PDB entry 1LII | X-ray diffraction, 1.73 A resolution | chain A

== Chain A ==
Name: adenosine kinase
From: Toxoplasma gondii
Notes: EC 2.7.1.20
Reference sequence: Q9TVW2 (ADK_TOXGO); residues 1-363 here = UniProt positions 1-363
Sequence (363 residues; numbered 1 to 363; the number before each row is that of its first residue):
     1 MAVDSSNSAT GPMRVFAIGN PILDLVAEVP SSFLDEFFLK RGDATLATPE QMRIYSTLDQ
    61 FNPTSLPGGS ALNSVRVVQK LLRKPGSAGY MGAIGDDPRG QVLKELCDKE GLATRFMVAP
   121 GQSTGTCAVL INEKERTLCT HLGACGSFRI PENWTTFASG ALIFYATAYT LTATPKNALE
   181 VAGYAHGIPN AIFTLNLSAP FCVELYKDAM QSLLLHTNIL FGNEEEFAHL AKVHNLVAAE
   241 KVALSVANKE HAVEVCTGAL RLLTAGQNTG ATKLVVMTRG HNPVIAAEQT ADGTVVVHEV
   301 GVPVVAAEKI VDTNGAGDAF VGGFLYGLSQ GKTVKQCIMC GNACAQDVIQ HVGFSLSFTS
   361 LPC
Disordered / not traced: 1-10, 239-240, 255-269, 359-363
Sequence notes: conflict Thr-126 (Val in Q9TVW2), Ile-150 (Leu in Q9TVW2), Asn-153 (Asp in Q9TVW2), Val-242 (Thr in Q9TVW2), Val-246 (Thr in Q9TVW2), Gly-327 (Ala in Q9TVW2)
Residues lining bound ligands:
  - AMP-PCP (ACP; phosphomethylphosphonic acid adenylate ester): Arg-136, Leu-138, Asn-223, Thr-278, Arg-279, Gly-280, His-281, Val-284, Val-302, Pro-303, Val-305, Ile-310, Thr-313, Asn-314, Gly-315, Ala-316, Gly-317, Asp-318, Phe-320, Asn-342, Ala-345, Gln-346, Ile-349
  - adenosine (ADN): Asn-20, Ile-22, Asp-24, Leu-46, Gly-68, Gly-69, Ser-70, Asn-73, Cys-127, Leu-138, Thr-140, Leu-142, Tyr-169, Asn-314, Gly-315, Asp-318
Swiss-Prot annotation at these positions:
  - active site: Asp-318
  - binding site (Mg(2+)): Ala-185, Ile-188, Ala-191

== Overview ==
Bound to chain A: adenosine and AMP-PCP. From UniProt: active-site residue Asp-318 and 3 Mg2+-binding
residues.
Chain A is adenosine kinase (Toxoplasma gondii); the structure, Structure of T. gondii adenosine kinase bound
to adenosine 2 and amp-pcp, was determined by X-ray diffraction (same publication as 1LIO, 1LIJ and 1LIK).
